PDB entry 6CXE | X-ray diffraction, 2.05 A resolution | chains A and B of the 4 polymer chains in the assembly

== Chain A ==
Molecule: Antigen-presenting glycoprotein CD1d1
Organism: Mus musculus
UniProt: A0A0R4J090 (A0A0R4J090_MOUSE); residues 1-279 here correspond to UniProt positions 19-297 (UniProt number = residue number + 18)
Amino-acid sequence (285 residues; each row starts with the number of its first residue):
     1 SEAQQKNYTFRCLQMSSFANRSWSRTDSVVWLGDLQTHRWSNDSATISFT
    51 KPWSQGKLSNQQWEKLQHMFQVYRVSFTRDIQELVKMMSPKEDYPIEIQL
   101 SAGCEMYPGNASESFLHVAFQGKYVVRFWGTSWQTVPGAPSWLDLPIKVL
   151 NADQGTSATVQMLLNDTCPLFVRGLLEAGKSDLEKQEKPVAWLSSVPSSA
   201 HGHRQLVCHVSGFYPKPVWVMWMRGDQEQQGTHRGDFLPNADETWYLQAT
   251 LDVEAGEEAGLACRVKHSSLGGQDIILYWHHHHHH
Unresolved in the structure: 1-6, 198-201, 280-285
Construct notes: expression tag (280-285)
Disulfides: Cys104-Cys168, Cys208-Cys263
Covalent attachments: N-acetylglucosamine (NAG) linked to Asn20, Asn42; glycan linked to Asn165
Metal / ion sites: Na+: Asp80 (shared with 1 residue of chain C)
Ligand contacts: EM4 (N-[(2S,3S,4R)-3,4-dihydroxy-8-oxo-8-[(6-phenylhexyl)amino]-1-{[(2S,3R,4S,5R,6R)-3,4,5-trihydroxy-6-(hydroxymethyl)tetrahydro-2H-pyran-2-yl]oxy}octan-2-yl]hexacosanamide): Phe10, Cys12, Gln14, Ser28, Val30, His38, Ile47, Trp63, Leu66, Met69, Phe70, Val72, Tyr73, Ser76, Phe77, Asp80, Ile81, Leu84, Val85, Met88, Ile98, Leu100, Ala102, Gly103, Leu116, Val118, Phe120, Trp133, Trp142, Leu143, Pro146, Leu150, Asp153, Gly155, Thr156, Thr159, Val160, Leu163, Leu164, Cys168, Phe171

== Chain B ==
Molecule: Beta-2-microglobulin
Organism: Mus musculus
UniProt: P01887 (B2MG_MOUSE); residues 1-99 here correspond to UniProt positions 21-119 (UniProt number = residue number + 20)
Amino-acid sequence (99 residues; row label = number of the first residue in the row):
     1 IQKTPQIQVYSRHPPENGKPNILNCYVTQFHPPHIEIQMLKNGKKIPKVE
    51 MSDMSFSKDWSFYILAHTEFTPTETDTYACRVKHASMAEPKTVYWDRDM
Unresolved in the structure: 1, 99
Disulfides: Cys25-Cys80

== Interface between chain A and chain B ==
Residue-residue contacts (56; chain A residue first):
  Arg11(A) - Lys58(B)
  Leu13(A) - Ser55(B)
  Leu13(A) - Phe56(B)
  Gln14(A) - Phe56(B)
  Met15(A) - Met54(B)
  Met15(A) - Phe56(B)  hydrophobic
  Met15(A) - Phe62(B)  hydrophobic
  Ser17(A) - Pro33(B)
  Val29(A) - Asp53(B)
  Val29(A) - Met54(B)
  Val29(A) - Ser55(B)
  Trp31(A) - Ser55(B)  hydrogen bond
  Trp31(A) - Tyr63(B)
  Gln36(A) - Asp53(B)  hydrogen bond
  Arg39(A) - Asp53(B)  salt bridge
  Glu97(A) - His31(B)
  Glu97(A) - Pro32(B)
  Glu97(A) - Pro33(B)
  Gln99(A) - His31(B)
  Gln99(A) - Phe56(B)
  Gln99(A) - Trp60(B)  hydrogen bond (side chain-backbone)
  Gln99(A) - Phe62(B)
  Leu100(A) - Phe56(B)
  Ser101(A) - Trp60(B)
  His117(A) - Trp60(B)
  Ala119(A) - Trp60(B)  hydrophobic
  Gln121(A) - His31(B)
  Gly122(A) - His31(B)
  Gly122(A) - Trp60(B)
  Tyr124(A) - Trp60(B)
  Val190(A) - Pro14(B)  hydrophobic
  Trp192(A) - Ser11(B)
  Trp192(A) - His13(B)
  Trp192(A) - Pro14(B)  hydrophobic
  Trp192(A) - Pro15(B)
  Ser194(A) - Asp98(B)
  Ser195(A) - Asp98(B)
  Val196(A) - Asp98(B)
  Ser211(A) - Arg12(B)  hydrogen bond (side chain-backbone)
  Gly212(A) - Arg12(B)
  Leu238(A) - Gln8(B)
  Leu238(A) - Tyr10(B)
  Leu238(A) - Tyr26(B)  hydrophobic
  Pro239(A) - Tyr10(B)  hydrogen bond (backbone-side chain)
  Pro239(A) - Tyr26(B)
  Pro239(A) - Leu65(B)
  Asn240(A) - Tyr10(B)
  Asn240(A) - Arg12(B)
  Asn240(A) - Asn24(B)  hydrogen bond
  Asn240(A) - Leu65(B)
  Ala241(A) - Leu65(B)
  Ala241(A) - His67(B)
  Asp242(A) - Arg12(B)  salt bridge
  Thr244(A) - Arg12(B)
  Tyr246(A) - Tyr10(B)  hydrophobic
  Tyr246(A) - Ser11(B)
Also at the interface, not in a pair above, chain A (35 interface residues in all): Val118, His209, Asp236
Also at the interface, not in a pair above, chain B (24 interface residues in all): Asp96

== Summary ==
Chain A and chain B form an interface of 35 and 24 residues respectively, with 6 hydrogen bonds and 2 salt
bridges. Polar pairs include Arg39(A)-Asp53(B), Asp242(A)-Arg12(B) and Trp31(A)-Ser55(B). Bound to chain A:
compound EM4. Covalently linked N-acetylglucosamine: at Asn20(A) and Asn42(A).
Here chain A is Antigen-presenting glycoprotein CD1d1 and chain B is Beta-2-microglobulin, both from Mus
musculus. Entry 6CXE (Structure of alpha-GSA[26,6P] bound by CD1d and in complex with the Va14Vb8.2 TCR) was
determined by X-ray diffraction, deposited together with 6C5M, 6C69, 6C6A, 6C6C, 6C6E, 6C6H and 10 further
entries.
